Entry 5V09 (X-ray diffraction, 2.75 A resolution); this record covers chains Z and B of the 3 polymer chains in the assembly.

# Chain Z
Molecule: Exonuclease 1
Organism: Homo sapiens
Notes: EC 3.1.-.-
UniProtKB: Q9UQ84 (EXO1_HUMAN); numbering as in UniProt (aligned over 1-352)
Chain sequence (358 residues; row label = number of the first residue in the row):
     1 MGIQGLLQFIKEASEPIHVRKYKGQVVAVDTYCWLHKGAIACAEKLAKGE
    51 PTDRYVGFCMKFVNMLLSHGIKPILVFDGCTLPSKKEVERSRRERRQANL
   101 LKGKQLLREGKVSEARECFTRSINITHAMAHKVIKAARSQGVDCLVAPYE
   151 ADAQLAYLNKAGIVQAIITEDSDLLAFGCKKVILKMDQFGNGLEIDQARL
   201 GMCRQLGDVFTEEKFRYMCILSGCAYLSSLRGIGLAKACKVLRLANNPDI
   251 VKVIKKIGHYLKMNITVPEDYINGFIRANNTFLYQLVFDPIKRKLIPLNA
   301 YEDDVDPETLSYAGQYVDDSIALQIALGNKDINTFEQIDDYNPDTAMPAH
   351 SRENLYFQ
Disordered / not traced: 1, 346-354, 358
Construct notes: engineered mutation Ala225 (Asp in Q9UQ84); expression tag (353-358)
Bound ions: Mn2+ site 1 near Cys80 (its only coordinating residue here); Mn2+ site 2: Asp152, Asp171, Asp173 (shared with DC2(B) of chain B); Mn2+ site 3: Asp152 (shared with DA1(B), DC2(B) of chain B); Na+: Ser222, Ser229, Ile233 (shared with 1 residue of chain A)
Swiss-Prot annotation at these positions:
  - binding site (Mg(2+)): Asp30, Asp78, Glu150, Asp152, Asp171, Asp173, Asp270
  - natural variant: Glu109 (E109K: Abrogates exonuclease activity)
  - mutagenesis: Asp78 (D78A: Abrogates double-stranded DNA exonuclease activity and endonuclease activity against 5'-overhanging flap structures. Also reduces DNA-binding to 5'-overhanging flap structures), Asp173 (D173A: Abrogates double-stranded DNA exonuclease activity and endonuclease activity against 5'-overhanging flap structures. No effect on DNA-binding to 5'-overhanging flap structures)
Reported in the primary citation:
  - Mn2+ coordination: Asp152, Asp171, Asp173
  - mutagenesis - Y32A (20-fold), H36A (150-fold): decreased catalytic activity (citing earlier work)
  - catalytic residues: Asp30, Asp78, Asp152, Asp171, Asp173 (by similarity / conservation)

# Chain B
Molecule: 10-nt DNA strand
Sequence (10 nucleotides; numbered 1 to 10; the number before each row is that of its first residue):
     1 ACGACTAGCG
Bound ions: Mn2+ site 1: DA1, DC2 (shared with Asp152(Z) of chain Z); Mn2+ site 2 near DA1 (its only coordinating residue here); Mn2+ site 3: DC2 (shared with Asp152(Z), Asp171(Z), Asp173(Z) of chain Z)

# How chain Z and chain B interact
Residue-residue contacts (21):
  Gly2(Z) with DG3(B), phosphate contact
  Gln4(Z) with DC5(B), base contact
  Gln8(Z) with DA4(B), hydrogen bond to the phosphate
  Tyr32(Z) with DA1(B), sugar contact
  His36(Z) with DA1(B), stacking on the base
  Asp78(Z) with DA1(B), sugar contact
  Lys85(Z) with DC2(B), salt bridge to the phosphate
  Glu89(Z) with DA1(B), phosphate contact
  Arg92(Z) with DA1(B), salt bridge to the phosphate; DC2(B), salt bridge to the phosphate
  Arg96(Z) with DA1(B), salt bridge to the phosphate
  Glu150(Z) with DC2(B), phosphate contact
  Asp152(Z) with DC2(B), phosphate contact
  Glu170(Z) with DC2(B), phosphate contact; DG3(B), sugar contact
  Asp171(Z) with DC2(B), phosphate contact; DG3(B), phosphate contact
  Ser172(Z) with DG3(B), hydrogen bond to the phosphate
  Asp173(Z) with DC2(B), phosphate contact
  Lys185(Z) with DG3(B), hydrogen bond to the phosphate; DA4(B), salt bridge to the phosphate
Interface residues without a listed pair, chain Z (21 interface residues in all): Ile3, Leu7, Cys33, Arg95

# Summary
Chain Z and chain B form an interface of 21 and 5 residues respectively; the contacts include 3 hydrogen
bonds, 5 salt bridges and 1 aromatic stacking contact. Polar contacts include Gln8(Z)-DA4(B), Ser172(Z)-DG3(B)
and Lys185(Z)-DG3(B). The paper reports catalytic residues Asp30(Z), Asp78(Z) and Asp152(Z) among others; Y32A
and H36A of chain Z reduce catalytic activity.
Chain Z is Exonuclease 1 (Homo sapiens) and chain B is a 10-nt DNA strand; the structure, Crystal structure of
human exonuclease 1 Exo1 (D225A) in complex with 5' recessed-end DNA (rVII), was determined by X-ray
diffraction, deposited together with 5UZV, 5V04, 5V05, 5V06, 5V07, 5V08 and 4 further entries.
